PDB entry 4ATS | X-ray diffraction, 3.85 A resolution | chain A

# Chain A
Molecule: Structural protein ORF273
Organism: Acidianus TWO-TAILED virus
Reference sequence: Q3V4T6 (Y273_ATV); residue numbers follow UniProt; this construct covers 1-273
Sequence (293 residues; row label = number of the first residue in the row; numbers below 1 keep their minus sign (Met-19 is residue -19)):
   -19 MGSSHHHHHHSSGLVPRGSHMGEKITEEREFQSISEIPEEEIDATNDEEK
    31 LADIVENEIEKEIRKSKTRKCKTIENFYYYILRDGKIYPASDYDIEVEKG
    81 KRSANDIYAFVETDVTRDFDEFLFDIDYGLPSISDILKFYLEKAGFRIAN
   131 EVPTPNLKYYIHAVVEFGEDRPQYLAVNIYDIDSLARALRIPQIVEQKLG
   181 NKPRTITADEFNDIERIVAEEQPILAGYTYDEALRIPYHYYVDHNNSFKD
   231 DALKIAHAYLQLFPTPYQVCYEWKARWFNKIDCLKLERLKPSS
Not modelled in the structure: -19 to 24, 46-57, 270-273
Cystine bridges: Cys250-Cys263
Sequence notes: expression tag (-19 to 0)

# Summary
Chain A is Structural protein ORF273 (Acidianus TWO-TAILED virus); the structure, Structure of the ORF273
protein from the Acidianus two-tailed virus, was determined by X-ray diffraction together with 4ART from the
same study.
